4KU3 - chains A and B; structure by X-ray diffraction, 1.97 A resolution.

# Chain A (and B)
Name: 3-oxoacyl-[ACP] synthase III
From: Xanthomonas campestris pv. campestris
Notes: chain B of this document is another copy of the same molecule, construct and numbering; everything in this record applies to it too
Reference sequence: Q8PDX2 (Q8PDX2_XANCP); residues 21-358 here correspond to UniProt positions 1-338 (UniProt number = residue number - 20)
Chain sequence (358 residues; numbered 1 to 358; the number before each row is that of its first residue):
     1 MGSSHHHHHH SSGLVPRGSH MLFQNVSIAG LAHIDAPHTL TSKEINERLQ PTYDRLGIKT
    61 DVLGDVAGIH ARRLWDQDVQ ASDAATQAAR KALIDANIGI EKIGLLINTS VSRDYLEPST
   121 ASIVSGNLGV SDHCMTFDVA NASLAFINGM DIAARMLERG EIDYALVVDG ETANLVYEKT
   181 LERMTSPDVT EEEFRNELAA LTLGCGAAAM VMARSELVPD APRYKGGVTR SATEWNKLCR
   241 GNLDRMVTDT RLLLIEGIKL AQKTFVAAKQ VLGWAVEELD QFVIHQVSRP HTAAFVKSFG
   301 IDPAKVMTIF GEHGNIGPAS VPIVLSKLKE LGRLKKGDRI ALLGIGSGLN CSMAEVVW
Unresolved in the structure: 1-19 (chain B: 1-21)
Sequence notes: initiating methionine (1); expression tag (2-20); engineered mutation S143 (Cys123 in Q8PDX2)

# Chain A / chain B interface
Contacting residue pairs (94):
  M21(A) with R159(B), hydrogen bond (backbone-side chain); E161(B)
  L22(A) with R159(B)
  F23(A) with R159(B)
  V111(A) with L116(B), hydrophobic; E117(B)
  R113(A) with L116(B); A140(B)
  Y115(A) with R240(B), hydrogen bond; G241(B); N242(B)
  L116(A) with V111(B); R113(B); G241(B), hydrogen bond (backbone-backbone); N242(B), hydrogen bond (backbone-side chain); L243(B)
  E117(A) with C239(B), hydrogen bond; R240(B); G241(B), hydrogen bond (backbone-backbone); M246(B); S347(B), hydrogen bond
  P118(A) with N236(B); C239(B); S347(B)
  S119(A) with A140(B); N141(B), hydrogen bond
  S122(A) with T233(B); N236(B); G348(B); N350(B), hydrogen bond
  I123(A) with N236(B)
  S125(A) with T233(B)
  G126(A) with T233(B)
  V130(A) with T233(B)
  S131(A) with S231(B), hydrogen bond (backbone-side chain)
  D132(A) with R230(B); S231(B), hydrogen bond (backbone-backbone); K263(B), salt bridge
  H133(A) with R230(B), hydrogen bond
  C134(A) with S231(B), hydrogen bond (backbone-side chain)
  M135(A) with T229(B)
  T136(A) with N141(B), hydrogen bond (backbone-side chain); T233(B); N350(B), hydrogen bond
  F137(A) with A140(B); N141(B); N148(B); I152(B), hydrophobic
  D138(A) with V139(B); A140(B), hydrogen bond (backbone-backbone)
  V139(A) with F137(B), hydrophobic; D138(B)
  A140(A) with S119(B); F137(B); D138(B), hydrogen bond (backbone-backbone)
  N141(A) with S119(B); T136(B), hydrogen bond (side chain-backbone); F137(B)
  A142(A) with E117(B)
  R155(A) with M156(B); E161(B), salt bridge
  M156(A) with R155(B)
  E158(A) with R159(B), salt bridge
  E161(A) with R155(B), salt bridge
  R230(A) with D132(B); H133(B), hydrogen bond
  S231(A) with S131(B), hydrogen bond (side chain-backbone); D132(B), hydrogen bond (backbone-backbone); C134(B), hydrogen bond (side chain-backbone)
  T233(A) with S122(B); S125(B); G126(B); V130(B)
  N236(A) with P118(B); S122(B); I123(B); G126(B)
  C239(A) with E117(B); P118(B)
  R240(A) with Y115(B); E117(B); I123(B)
  G241(A) with Y115(B); L116(B), hydrogen bond (backbone-backbone); E117(B), hydrogen bond (backbone-backbone)
  N242(A) with D114(B), hydrogen bond (side chain-backbone); Y115(B); L116(B), hydrogen bond (side chain-backbone)
  L243(A) with L116(B)
  K263(A) with D132(B), salt bridge
  S347(A) with E117(B), hydrogen bond; P118(B)
  G348(A) with S122(B)
  N350(A) with T136(B)
Also at the interface, not in a pair above, chain A (49 interface residues in all): N148, I152, R159, T229, E234
Also at the interface, not in a pair above, chain B (51 interface residues in all): L22, F23, M135, A142, E158, G160, E234

# Summary
The interface between chain A and chain B involves 49 residues on one side and 51 on the other, with 27
hydrogen bonds and 5 salt bridges. Polar pairs include D132(A)-K263(B), R155(A)-E161(B) and E158(A)-R159(B).
Chain A and chain B are both 3-oxoacyl-[ACP] synthase III (Xanthomonas campestris pv. campestris); the
structure, Crystal Structure of C143S Xanthomonas Campestris OleA bound with myristic acid and myrisotoyl-CoA,
was determined by X-ray diffraction (same publication as 4KTI, 4KTM, 4KU2 and 4KU5).
